PDB entry 1FNX | solution NMR | chains R and H

[Chain R]
Molecule: Au-rich RNA element
Sequence (10 nucleotides; numbered 0 to 9; the number before each row is that of its first residue; numbering starts at 0):
     0 UAUUUAUUUU

[Chain H]
Protein: Hu antigen C
Source organism: Mus musculus
Notes: fragment: the first and the second rna-binding domains
Reference sequence: Q60900 (ELAV3_MOUSE); residues 35-208 here = UniProt positions 35-208
Sequence (174 residues; numbered 35 to 208; the number before each row is that of its first residue):
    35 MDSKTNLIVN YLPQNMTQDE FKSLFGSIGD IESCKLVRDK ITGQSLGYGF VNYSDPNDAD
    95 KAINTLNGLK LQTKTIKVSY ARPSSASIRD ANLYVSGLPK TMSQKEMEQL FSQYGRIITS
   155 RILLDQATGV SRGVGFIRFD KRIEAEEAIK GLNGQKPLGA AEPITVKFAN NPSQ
Construct notes: cloning artifact (35)

[How chain R and chain H interact]
Contacting residue pairs - 52 pairs, chain R then chain H:
  A1(R) with Tyr128(H), base contact; Leu157(H), phosphate contact; Arg166(H), phosphate contact; Val168(H), sugar contact; Phe170(H), sugar contact; Phe202(H), base contact; Ala203(H), base contact; Asn204(H), base contact
  U2(R) with Asn126(H), base contact; Arg155(H), sugar contact; Leu157(H), phosphate contact; Phe170(H), base contact; Ala203(H), base contact
  U3(R) with Asn44(H), base contact; Tyr45(H), base contact; Lys108(H), base contact; Thr109(H), base contact; Lys111(H), base contact; Arg155(H), phosphate contact; Leu157(H), phosphate contact
  U4(R) with Gln48(H), base contact; Lys108(H), phosphate contact
  A5(R) with Tyr45(H), phosphate contact; Gln78(H), base contact; Ser79(H), base contact; Leu80(H), base contact; Tyr82(H), sugar contact; Arg172(H), phosphate contact
  U6(R) with Ile42(H), base contact; Asn44(H), base contact; Tyr45(H), sugar contact; Ser113(H), base contact; Ile152(H), base contact; Arg172(H), phosphate contact
  U7(R) with Tyr82(H), phosphate contact; Ala115(H), base contact; Arg116(H), base contact; Ile122(H), sugar contact; Arg123(H), sugar contact; Asp124(H), phosphate contact
  U8(R) with Asn40(H), base contact; Lys69(H), base contact; Leu70(H), phosphate contact; Val71(H), sugar contact; Arg72(H), phosphate contact; Tyr82(H), phosphate contact; Phe84(H), base contact; Ala115(H), base contact; Arg123(H), phosphate contact
  U9(R) with Lys69(H), sugar contact; Arg72(H), phosphate contact; Lys74(H), phosphate contact
Interface residues without a listed pair, chain R (10 interface residues in all): U0
Interface residues without a listed pair, chain H (41 interface residues in all): Ile110, Tyr114, Thr153, Ser165, Pro206

[Summary]
10 residues of chain R face 41 of chain H across their interface.
Here chain R is Au-rich RNA element and chain H is Hu antigen C (Mus musculus). Entry 1FNX (Solution structure
of the huc RBD1-RBD2 complexed with the au-rich element) was determined by solution NMR.
